Entry 7L70 (electron microscopy, 2.80 A resolution); this record covers chains B and J of the 10 polymer chains in the assembly.

# Chain B
Protein: Translation initiation factor eIF-2B subunit epsilon
Organism: Homo sapiens
Reference sequence: Q13144 (EI2BE_HUMAN); numbering as in UniProt (aligned over 1-721)
Sequence (721 residues; row label = number of the first residue in the row):
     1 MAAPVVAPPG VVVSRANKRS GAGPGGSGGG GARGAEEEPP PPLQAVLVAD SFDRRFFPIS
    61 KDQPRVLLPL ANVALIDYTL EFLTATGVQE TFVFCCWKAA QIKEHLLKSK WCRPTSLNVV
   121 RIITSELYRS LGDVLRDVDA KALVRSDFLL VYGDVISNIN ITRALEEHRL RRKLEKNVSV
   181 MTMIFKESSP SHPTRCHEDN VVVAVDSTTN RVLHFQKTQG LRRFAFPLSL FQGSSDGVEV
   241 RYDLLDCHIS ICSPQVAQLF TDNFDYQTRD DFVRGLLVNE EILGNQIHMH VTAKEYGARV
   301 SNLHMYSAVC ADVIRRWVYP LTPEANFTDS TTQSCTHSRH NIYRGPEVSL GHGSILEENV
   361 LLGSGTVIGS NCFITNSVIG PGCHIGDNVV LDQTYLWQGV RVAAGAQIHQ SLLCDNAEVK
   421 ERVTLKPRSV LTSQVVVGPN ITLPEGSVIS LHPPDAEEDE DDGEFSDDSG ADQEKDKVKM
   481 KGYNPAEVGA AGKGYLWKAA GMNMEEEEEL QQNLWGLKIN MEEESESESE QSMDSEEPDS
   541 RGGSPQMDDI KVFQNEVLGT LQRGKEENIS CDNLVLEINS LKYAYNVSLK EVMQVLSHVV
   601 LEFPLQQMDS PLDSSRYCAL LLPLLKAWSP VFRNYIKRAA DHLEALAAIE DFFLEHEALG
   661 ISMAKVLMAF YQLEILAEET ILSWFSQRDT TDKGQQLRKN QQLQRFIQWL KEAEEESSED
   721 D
Disordered / not traced: 1-40, 280-284, 460-721
Sequence notes: conflict V587 (Ile in Q13144)
Curated features (UniProtKB/Swiss-Prot):
  - modified residue: A2 (N-acetylalanine), R19 (Omega-N-methylarginine), S27 (Phosphoserine), S130 (Phosphoserine), T322 (Phosphothreonine), S450 (Phosphoserine), S466 (Phosphoserine), S469 (Phosphoserine), S532 (Phosphoserine), S540 (Phosphoserine), S544 (Phosphoserine), S717 (Phosphoserine)
  - cross-link (Glycyl lysine isopeptide (Lys-Gly)): K61 (interchain with G-Cter in ubiquitin), K103 (interchain with G-Cter in ubiquitin), K141 (interchain with G-Cter in ubiquitin), K217 (interchain with G-Cter in ubiquitin)
  - natural variant: D62 (D62V: In VWM5), L68 (L68S: In VWM5), V73 (V73G: In VWM5), A74 (A74T: In VWM5), T91 (T91A: In VWM5), L106 (L106F: In VWM5), R113 (R113C: In VWM5; R113H: In VWM5), R195 (R195C: In VWM5; R195H: In VWM5), R269 (R269G: In VWM5; R269Q: In VWM5), D270 (D270H: In VWM5), R299 (R299H: In VWM5), C310 (C310F: In VWM5), 9 further natural variant entries in UniProt

# Chain J
Protein: Translation initiation factor eIF-2B subunit gamma
Organism: Homo sapiens
Reference sequence: Q9NR50 (EI2BG_HUMAN); numbering as in UniProt (aligned over 1-452)
Sequence (452 residues; row label = number of the first residue in the row):
     1 MEFQAVVMAV GGGSRMTDLT SSIPKPLLPV GNKPLIWYPL NLLERVGFEE VIVVTTRDVQ
    61 KALCAEFKMK MKPDIVCIPD DADMGTADSL RYIYPKLKTD VLVLSCDLIT DVALHEVVDL
   121 FRAYDASLAM LMRKGQDSIE PVPGQKGKKK AVEQRDFIGV DSTGKRLLFM ANEADLDEEL
   181 VIKGSILQKH PRIRFHTGLV DAHLYCLKKY IVDFLMENGS ITSIRSELIP YLVRKQFSSA
   241 SSQQGQEEKE EDLKKKELKS LDIYSFIKEA NTLNLAPYDA CWNACRGDRW EDLSRSQVRC
   301 YVHIMKEGLC SRVSTLGLYM EANRQVPKLL SALCPEEPPV HSSAQIVSKH LVGVDSLIGP
   361 ETQIGEKSSI KRSVIGSSCL IKDRVTITNC LLMNSVTVEE GSNIQGSVIC NNAVIEKGAD
   421 IKDCLIGSGQ RIEAKAKRVN EVIVGNDQLM EI
Disordered / not traced: 11-23, 61-72, 136-156, 238-296, 335-452
Curated features (UniProtKB/Swiss-Prot):
  - modified residue: M1 (N-acetylmethionine), S260 (Phosphoserine)
  - natural variant: L27 (L27Q: In VWM3), G47 (G47E: In VWM3), A87 (A87V: In VWM3), R225 (R225Q: In VWM3), I346 (I346T: In VWM3)

# Interface between chain B and chain J
Contacting residue pairs (39):
  P190(B) - Q188(J)
  S207(B) - R194(J)
  R222(B) - K183(J)
  R222(B) - G184(J)  hydrogen bond (backbone-backbone)
  R223(B) - V181(J)
  R223(B) - I182(J)
  R223(B) - K183(J)
  F224(B) - L180(J)
  F224(B) - V181(J)
  F224(B) - I182(J)  hydrogen bond (backbone-backbone)
  F224(B) - L187(J)  hydrophobic
  A225(B) - E179(J)
  A225(B) - L180(J)
  F226(B) - E179(J)
  F226(B) - L180(J)  hydrogen bond (backbone-backbone)
  F226(B) - I182(J)  hydrophobic
  P227(B) - E179(J)
  L228(B) - F157(J)  hydrophobic
  L228(B) - E178(J)
  F231(B) - F157(J)  hydrophobic
  F231(B) - L180(J)  hydrophobic
  F231(B) - F195(J)  hydrophobic
  F231(B) - T197(J)
  D236(B) - R194(J)  hydrogen bond (backbone-side chain)
  D236(B) - F195(J)
  G237(B) - R194(J)
  V238(B) - R194(J)
  V238(B) - F195(J)  hydrogen bond (backbone-backbone)
  E239(B) - R192(J)  salt bridge
  E239(B) - I193(J)
  E239(B) - R194(J)
  V240(B) - P191(J)
  V240(B) - R192(J)
  V240(B) - I193(J)  hydrogen bond (backbone-backbone)
  R241(B) - R192(J)
  Y242(B) - L187(J)
  Y242(B) - P191(J)
  D243(B) - P191(J)
  D243(B) - R192(J)
Other interface residues (no listed pair), chain B (19 interface residues in all): V202
Other interface residues (no listed pair), chain J (17 interface residues in all): H196

# In short
The interface between chain B and chain J involves 19 residues on one side and 17 on the other; the contacts
include 6 hydrogen bonds and 1 salt bridge. Polar pairs include E239(B)-R192(J), D236(B)-R194(J) and
R222(B)-G184(J).
Chain B is Translation initiation factor eIF-2B subunit epsilon and chain J is Translation initiation factor
eIF-2B subunit gamma, both from Homo sapiens; the structure, The eukaryotic translation initiation factor 2B
from Homo sapiens in its apo form, was determined by electron microscopy together with 7L7G from the same
study.
